PDB entry 8WFW | X-ray diffraction, 1.61 A resolution | chain A

== Chain A ==
Protein: Beta-glucosidase
From: Thermoanaerobacterium saccharolyticum
UniProtKB: I3VXG7 (I3VXG7_THESW); residue numbers follow UniProt; this construct covers 1-444
Chain sequence (444 residues; numbered 1 to 444; the number before each row is that of its first residue):
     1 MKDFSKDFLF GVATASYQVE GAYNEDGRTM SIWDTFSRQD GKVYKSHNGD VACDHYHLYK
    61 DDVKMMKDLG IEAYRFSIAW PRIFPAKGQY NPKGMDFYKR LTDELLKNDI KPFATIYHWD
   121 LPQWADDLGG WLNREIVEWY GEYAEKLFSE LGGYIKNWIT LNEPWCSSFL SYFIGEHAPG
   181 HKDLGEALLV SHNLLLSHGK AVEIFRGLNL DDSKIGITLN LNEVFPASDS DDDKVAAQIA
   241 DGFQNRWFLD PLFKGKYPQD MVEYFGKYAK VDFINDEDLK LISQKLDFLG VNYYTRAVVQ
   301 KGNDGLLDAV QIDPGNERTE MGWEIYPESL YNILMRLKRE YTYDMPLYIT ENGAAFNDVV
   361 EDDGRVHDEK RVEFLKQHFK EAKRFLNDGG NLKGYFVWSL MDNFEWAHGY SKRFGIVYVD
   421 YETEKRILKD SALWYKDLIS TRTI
Differences from the reference sequence: conflict Lys2 (Leu in I3VXG7)
Metal / ion sites: Na+ site 1: Tyr17, Gly49; Na+ site 2: Ser37, Ser46
From the paper describing this entry:
  - binding site for 2-amino-2-hydroxymethyl-propane-1,3-diol: Gln18, Glu163, Glu351, Glu405, Trp406

== Overview ==
Tyr17 and Gly49 coordinate Na+ site 1. The Na+ site 2 is built by Ser37 and Ser46. The paper reports a binding
site for 2-amino-2-hydroxymethyl-propane-1,3-diol at Gln18, Glu163 and Glu351 among others.
Chain A is Beta-glucosidase (Thermoanaerobacterium saccharolyticum); the structure, Crystal structure of
beta-glucosidase from Thermoanaerobacterium saccharolyticum (Data 4), was determined by X-ray diffraction
together with 8WFT, 8WFU and 8WFV from the same study.
